Entry 2VEK (X-ray diffraction, 1.60 A resolution); this record covers chain A.

[Chain A]
Protein: Triosephosphate isomerase
Source organism: Trypanosoma brucei brucei
Notes: EC 5.3.1.1
UniProtKB: P04789 (TPIS_TRYBB); residue numbers follow UniProt; this construct covers 2-13, 15-72, 80-234, 238-250
Chain sequence (238 residues; row label = number of the first residue in the row; note: 11 numbers in that range are skipped by the numbering (no residue carries them; nothing is unmodelled there)):
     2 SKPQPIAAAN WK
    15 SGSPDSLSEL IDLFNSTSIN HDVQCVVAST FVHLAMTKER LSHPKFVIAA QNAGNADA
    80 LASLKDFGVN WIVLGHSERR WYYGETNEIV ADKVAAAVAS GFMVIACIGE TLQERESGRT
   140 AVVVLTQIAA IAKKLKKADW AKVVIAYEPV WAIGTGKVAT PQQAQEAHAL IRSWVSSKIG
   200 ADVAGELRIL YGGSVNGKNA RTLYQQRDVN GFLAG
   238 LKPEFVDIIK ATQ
Not modelled in the structure: 19
Differences from the reference sequence: conflict Ser15 (Asn in P04789), Pro18 (Gln in P04789), Asp19 (Gln in P04789), Gly68 (Ile in P04789), Asn69 (Ala in P04789), Ala70 (Lys in P04789), Asp71 (Ser in P04789), Ala72 (Gly in P04789), Ala81 (Pro in P04789), Ser82 (Ile in P04789), Trp100 (Ala in P04789); engineered mutation Ala233 (Val in P04789)
Curated features (UniProtKB/Swiss-Prot):
  - binding site (substrate): Asn11, Lys13
  - active site: His95 (Electrophile), Glu167 (Proton acceptor)

[In short]
UniProt lists substrate-binding residues Asn11 and Lys13 and active-site residues His95 and Glu167.
Chain A is Triosephosphate isomerase (Trypanosoma brucei brucei); the structure, Structure-based enzyme
engineering efforts with an inactive monomeric TIM variant: the importance of a single point ..., was
determined by X-ray diffraction, deposited together with 2VEI, 2VEL, 2VEM and 2VEN.
